Entry 5BXA (X-ray diffraction, 1.90 A resolution); this record covers chain A.

[Chain A]
Name: PslG
Organism: Pseudomonas aeruginosa
Reference sequence: Q9I1N2 (Q9I1N2_PSEAE); residues 31-442 here = UniProt positions 31-442
Amino-acid sequence (416 residues; numbered 27 to 442; the number before each row is that of its first residue):
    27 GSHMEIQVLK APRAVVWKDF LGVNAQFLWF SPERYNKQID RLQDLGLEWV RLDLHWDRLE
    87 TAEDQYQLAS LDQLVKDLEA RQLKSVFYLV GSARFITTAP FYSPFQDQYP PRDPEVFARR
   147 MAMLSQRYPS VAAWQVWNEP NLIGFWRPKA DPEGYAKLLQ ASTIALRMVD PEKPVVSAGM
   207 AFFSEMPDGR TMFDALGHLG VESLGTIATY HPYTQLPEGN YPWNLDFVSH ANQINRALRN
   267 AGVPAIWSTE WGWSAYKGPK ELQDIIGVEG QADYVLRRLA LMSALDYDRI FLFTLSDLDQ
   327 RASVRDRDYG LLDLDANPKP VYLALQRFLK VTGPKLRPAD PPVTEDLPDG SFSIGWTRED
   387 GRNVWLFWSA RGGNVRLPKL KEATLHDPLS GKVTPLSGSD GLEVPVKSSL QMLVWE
Unresolved in the structure: 27-28
Sequence notes: expression tag (27-30)
Ion coordination: Cd2+ site 1 near His-29 (its only coordinating residue here); Cd2+ site 2: Glu-165, Glu-276 (together with alpha-D-mannopyranose); Cd2+ site 3: Asp-220, His-224, Glu-429; Cd2+ site 4: Asp-252, His-256
Residues lining bound ligands:
  - alpha-D-mannopyranose (MAN), molecule 1: Leu-54, Trp-55, Arg-84, Arg-327
  - alpha-D-mannopyranose (MAN), molecule 2: Glu-165, Leu-168, Phe-208, Tyr-239, Glu-276, Phe-319, Arg-331, Asp-332, Tyr-335
  - alpha-D-mannopyranose (MAN), molecule 3: Pro-248, Trp-249, Asp-290
  - alpha-D-mannopyranose (MAN), molecule 4: Asp-323, Arg-333, Asp-334, Asp-339, Leu-340
Reported in the primary citation:
  - binding site for alpha-D-mannopyranose: Trp-55, Arg-84, Glu-165, Glu-276, Arg-327, Arg-331, Asp-332
  - mutagenesis - E165Q (3-18-fold), E276Q (3-18-fold): decreased catalytic activity
  - mutagenesis - E165Q/E276Q: abolished catalytic activity

[Overview]
Chain A binds 4 copies of alpha-D-mannopyranose. Glu-165 and Glu-276 coordinate Cd2+ site 2. The Cd2+ site 3
is built by Asp-220, His-224 and Glu-429. The paper reports a binding site for alpha-D-mannopyranose at
Trp-55, Arg-84 and Glu-165 among others; E165Q and E276Q reduce catalytic activity.
Chain A is PslG (Pseudomonas aeruginosa); the structure, Structure of PslG from Pseudomonas aeruginosa in
complex with mannose, was determined by X-ray diffraction, deposited together with 5BX9.
